PDB entry 6WJ9 | X-ray diffraction, 2.11 A resolution | chains A and B

== Chain A (and B) ==
Name: NAD-dependent epimerase/dehydratase family protein
Organism: Pseudomonas protegens
Notes: chain B of this document is another copy of the same molecule, construct and numbering; everything in this record applies to it too
UniProtKB: Q4KCF6 (Q4KCF6_PSEF5); residues 1-310 here = UniProt positions 1-310
Chain sequence (310 residues; numbered 1 to 310; the number before each row is that of its first residue):
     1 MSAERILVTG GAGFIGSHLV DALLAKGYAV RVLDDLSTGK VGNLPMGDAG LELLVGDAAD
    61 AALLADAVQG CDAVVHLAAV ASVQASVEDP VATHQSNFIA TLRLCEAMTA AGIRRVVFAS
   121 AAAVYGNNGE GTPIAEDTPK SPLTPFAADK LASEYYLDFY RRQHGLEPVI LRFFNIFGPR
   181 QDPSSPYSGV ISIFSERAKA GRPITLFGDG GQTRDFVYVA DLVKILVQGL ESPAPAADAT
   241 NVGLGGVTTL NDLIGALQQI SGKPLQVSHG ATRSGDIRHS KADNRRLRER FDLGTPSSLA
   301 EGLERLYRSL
Unresolved in the structure: 1-3 (chain B: 1-2)
Construct notes: engineered mutation Ala121 (Ser in Q4KCF6), Phe146 (Tyr in Q4KCF6), Ser232 (Cys in Q4KCF6)
Ligand contacts:
  - NAD (nicotinamide-adenine-dinucleotide): Gly10, Ala12, Gly13, Phe14, Ile15, Gly16, Leu33, Asp34, Asp35, Leu36, Ser37, Thr38, Gly39, Gly56, Asp57, Ala58, Leu77, Ala78, Ala79, Val80, Ala81, Ser96, Ala119, Ser120, Ala121, Phe146, Lys150, Phe173, Phe174, Asn175, Ile176, Gln181
  - uridine-diphosphate-N-acetylglucosamine (UD1): Asn175, Tyr187, Ser188, Gly189, Val190, Ile193, Phe194, Thr205, Leu206, Phe207, Gln212, Arg214, Leu250, Arg273, Asp276
What the authors report for this chain:
  - mutagenesis - S121A/Y146F/C232S: abolished catalytic activity

== Interface between chain A and chain B ==
Contacting residue pairs - 36 pairs, chain A then chain B:
  Val87(A) - Phe159(B)
  Val87(A) - Gln163(B)
  Pro90(A) - Tyr160(B)
  Val91(A) - Arg103(B)
  Val91(A) - Glu106(B)
  His94(A) - His94(B)  hydrogen bond
  His94(A) - Phe98(B)
  His94(A) - Ile99(B)
  His94(A) - Tyr156(B)
  Phe98(A) - His94(B)
  Ile99(A) - His94(B)
  Leu102(A) - Val91(B)  hydrophobic
  Arg103(A) - Val91(B)
  Glu106(A) - Val91(B)
  Pro142(A) - Tyr155(B)  hydrophobic
  Leu143(A) - Phe159(B)
  Leu143(A) - Arg162(B)  hydrogen bond (backbone-side chain)
  Pro145(A) - Tyr156(B)
  Pro145(A) - Phe159(B)
  Ala148(A) - Tyr155(B)  hydrophobic
  Ala148(A) - Tyr156(B)  hydrophobic
  Asp149(A) - Tyr156(B)  hydrogen bond
  Leu151(A) - Tyr155(B)  hydrophobic
  Tyr155(A) - Pro142(B)  hydrophobic
  Tyr155(A) - Leu151(B)  hydrophobic
  Tyr156(A) - His94(B)  hydrogen bond
  Tyr156(A) - Pro145(B)
  Tyr156(A) - Ala148(B)  hydrophobic
  Tyr156(A) - Asp149(B)  hydrogen bond
  Phe159(A) - Val87(B)  hydrophobic
  Phe159(A) - Pro90(B)  hydrophobic
  Phe159(A) - Leu143(B)
  Phe159(A) - Pro145(B)
  Tyr160(A) - Pro90(B)
  Arg162(A) - Leu143(B)  hydrogen bond (side chain-backbone)
  Gln163(A) - Val87(B)
Also at the interface, not in a pair above, chain A (23 interface residues in all): Lys140, Thr144
Also at the interface, not in a pair above, chain B (23 interface residues in all): Leu102, Lys140, Thr144

== Overview ==
Chain A and chain B each contribute 23 residues to their interface; the contacts include 6 hydrogen bonds.
Among the polar pairs are His94(A)-His94(B), Leu143(A)-Arg162(B) and Asp149(A)-Tyr156(B). Bound to chain A:
NAD and uridine-diphosphate-N-acetylglucosamine. The paper reports that S121A/Y146F/C232S of chain A abolish
catalytic activity.
Both chains are NAD-dependent epimerase/dehydratase family protein (Pseudomonas protegens). Entry 6WJ9
(UDP-GlcNAc C4-epimerase mutant S121A/Y146F from Pseudomonas protegens in complex with UDP-GlcNAc) was
determined by X-ray diffraction, deposited together with 6WJA and 6WJB.
